8WYI - chains g and n of the 8 polymer chains in the assembly; structure by electron microscopy, 3.90 A resolution.

# Chain g
Molecule: T-cell surface glycoprotein CD3 gamma chain
Source organism: Homo sapiens
Reference sequence: P09693 (CD3G_HUMAN); residue numbers follow UniProt; this construct covers 1-182
Amino-acid sequence (182 residues; row label = number of the first residue in the row):
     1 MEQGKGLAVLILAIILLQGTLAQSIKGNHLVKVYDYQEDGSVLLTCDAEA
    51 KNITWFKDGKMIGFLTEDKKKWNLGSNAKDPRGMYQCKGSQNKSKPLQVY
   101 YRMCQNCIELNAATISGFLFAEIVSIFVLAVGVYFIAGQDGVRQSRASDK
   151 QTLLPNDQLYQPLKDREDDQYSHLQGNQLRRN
Disordered / not traced: 1-25, 140-182
Swiss-Prot annotation at these positions:
  - motif: Leu153, Leu154 (Di-leucine motif)
  - modified residue (Phosphoserine): Ser145, Ser148
  - glycosylation (N-linked (GlcNAc...) asparagine): Asn52, Asn92
  - mutagenesis: Leu153 (L153A: Abolishes lysosomal targeting; L153I: Diminished but persistent lysosomal targeting), Leu154 (L154A: Abolishes lysosomal targeting; L154A: Diminished but persistent lysosomal targeting; L154I: No effect), Tyr160 (Y160A: Abolishes lysosomal targeting), Leu163 (L163A: Abolishes lysosomal targeting)
Disulfide bonds: Cys46-Cys87, Cys104-Cys107

# Chain n
Molecule: Signal peptide, flag tag, T cell receptor gamma variable 9, T cell receptor gamma constant 1
Source organism: Homo sapiens
Reference sequence: chimeric construct of Q99603, P0CF51: residues 21-122 from Q99603 (TRGV9_HUMAN) positions 20-121 (UniProt number = residue number - 1); residues 144-316 from P0CF51 positions 1-173 (UniProt number = residue number - 143)
Amino-acid sequence (332 residues; each row starts with the number of its first residue; numbers below 1 keep their minus sign (Met-15 is residue -15)):
   -15 MDMRVPAQLLGLLLLWLSGARCMDYKDDDDKGGSETGAGHLEQPQISSTK
    35 TLSKTARLECVVSGITISATSVYWYRERPGEVIQFLVSISYDGTVRKESG
    85 IPSGKFEVDRIPETSTSTLTIHNVEKQDIATYYCALWEAQQELGKKIKVF
   135 GPGTKLIITDKQLDADVSPKPTIFLPSIAETKLQKAGTYLCLLEKFFPDV
   185 IKIHWQEKKSNTILGSQEGNTMKTNDTYMKFSWLTVPEKSLDKEHRCIVR
   235 HENNKNGVDQEIIFPPIKTDVITMDPKDNCSKDANDTLLLQLTNTSAYYM
   285 YLLLLLKSVVYFAIITCCLLRRTAFCCNGEKS
Disordered / not traced: -15 to 270, 306-316
Sequence notes: linker (123-143)
Swiss-Prot annotation at these positions:
  - glycosylation (N-linked (GlcNAc...) asparagine): Asn209, Asn263, Asn269, Asn278

# How chain g and chain n interact
Residue-residue contacts (18):
  Cys104(g) - Gln275(n)
  Gln105(g) - Thr279(n)
  Asn106(g) - Thr279(n)
  Asn106(g) - Tyr283(n)  hydrogen bond
  Cys107(g) - Gln275(n)
  Cys107(g) - Leu276(n)
  Cys107(g) - Thr279(n)
  Ile108(g) - Ser280(n)
  Ile108(g) - Tyr283(n)  hydrophobic
  Glu109(g) - Leu276(n)
  Thr114(g) - Ser280(n)
  Phe118(g) - Met284(n)  hydrophobic
  Ser125(g) - Leu288(n)
  Leu129(g) - Lys291(n)
  Leu129(g) - Tyr295(n)  hydrophobic
  Gly132(g) - Tyr295(n)
  Val133(g) - Tyr295(n)  hydrophobic
  Ile136(g) - Cys302(n)  hydrophobic
Also at the interface, not in a pair above, chain g (16 interface residues in all): Ala121, Glu122, Ile126
Also at the interface, not in a pair above, chain n (12 interface residues in all): Leu272, Ile298

# Summary
The interface between chain g and chain n involves 16 residues on one side and 12 on the other; the contacts
include 1 hydrogen bond. Its one hydrogen-bonded contact is Asn106(g)-Tyr283(n). UniProt lists 4 mutagenesis
sites on chain g.
Chain g is T-cell surface glycoprotein CD3 gamma chain and chain n is Signal peptide, flag tag, T cell
receptor gamma variable 9, T cell receptor gamma constant 1, both from Homo sapiens; the structure, T cell
receptor delta 2 gamma 9 with TCRD TM domain chimera of TRAC, was determined by electron microscopy together
with 8JBV, 8JC0, 8JCB, 8WXE, 8WY0 and 8YC0 from the same study.
